5ODV - chains A and K of the 48 polymer chains in the assembly; structure by electron microscopy, 4.00 A resolution.

# Chain A (and K)
Name: coat protein
From: Watermelon mosaic virus
Notes: chain K of this document is another copy of the same molecule, construct and numbering; everything in this record applies to it too
Reference sequence: Q70J31 (Q70J31_9POTV); residues 3-283 here correspond to UniProt positions 11-291 (UniProt number = residue number + 8)
Sequence (281 residues; row label = number of the first residue in the row):
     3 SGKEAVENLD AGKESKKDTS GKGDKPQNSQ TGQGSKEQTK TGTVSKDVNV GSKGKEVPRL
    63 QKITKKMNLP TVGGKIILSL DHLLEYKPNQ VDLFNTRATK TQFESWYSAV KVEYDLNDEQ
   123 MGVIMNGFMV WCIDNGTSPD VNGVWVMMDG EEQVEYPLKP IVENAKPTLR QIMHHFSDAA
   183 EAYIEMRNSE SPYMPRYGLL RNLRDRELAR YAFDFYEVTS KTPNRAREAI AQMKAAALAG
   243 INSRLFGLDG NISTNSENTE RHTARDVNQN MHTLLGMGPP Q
Unresolved in the structure: 3-59, 267-283
What the authors report for this chain:
  - binding site for the 5-nt RNA strand: S140, R172, D216, K236

# Chain A / chain K interface
Contacting residue pairs (8; chain A residue first):
  V114(A) - K68(K)
  E115(A) - T66(K)
  Y116(A) - L62(K)
  D117(A) - K68(K)
  Q122(A) - P60(K)
  I126(A) - P60(K)  hydrophobic
  V156(A) - R61(K)
  Y158(A) - P60(K)  hydrogen bond (side chain-backbone)
Other interface residues (no listed pair), chain A (10 interface residues in all): L118, E157
Other interface residues (no listed pair), chain K (6 interface residues in all): K64

# Overview
Chain A and chain K form an interface of 10 and 6 residues respectively; the contacts include 1 hydrogen bond.
Its one hydrogen-bonded contact is Y158(A)-P60(K). From the paper: a binding site for the 5-nt RNA strand at
S140(A), R172(A) and D216(A) among others.
Both chains are coat protein (Watermelon mosaic virus). Entry 5ODV (Structure of Watermelon mosaic virus
potyvirus) was determined by electron microscopy.
